Entry 3GV8 (X-ray diffraction, 2.00 A resolution); this record covers chains B and T of the 3 polymer chains in the assembly.

Chain B:
Name: DNA polymerase iota
From: Homo sapiens
Notes: EC 2.7.7.7
Reference sequence: Q9UNA4 (POLI_HUMAN); residue numbers follow UniProt; this construct covers 1-420
Amino-acid sequence (420 residues; row label = number of the first residue in the row):
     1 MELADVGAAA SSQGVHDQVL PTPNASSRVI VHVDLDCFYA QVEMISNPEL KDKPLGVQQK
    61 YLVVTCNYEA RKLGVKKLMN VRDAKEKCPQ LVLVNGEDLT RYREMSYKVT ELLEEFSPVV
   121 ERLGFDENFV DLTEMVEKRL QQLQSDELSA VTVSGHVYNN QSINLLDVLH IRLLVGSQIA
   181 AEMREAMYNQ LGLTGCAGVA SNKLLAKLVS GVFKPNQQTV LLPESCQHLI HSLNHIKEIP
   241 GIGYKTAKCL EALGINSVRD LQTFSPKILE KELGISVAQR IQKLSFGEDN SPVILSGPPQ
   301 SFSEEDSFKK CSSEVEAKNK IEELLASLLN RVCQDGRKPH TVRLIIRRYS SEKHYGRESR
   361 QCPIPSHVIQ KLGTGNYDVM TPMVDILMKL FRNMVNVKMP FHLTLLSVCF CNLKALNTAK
Not modelled in the structure: 1-25, 334-336, 350-355, 372-377, 415-420
Bound ions: Mg2+ site 1: Asp-34, Leu-35, Asp-126 (together with 2'-deoxyguanosine-5'-triphosphate); Mg2+ site 2: Asp-126 (together with 2'-deoxyguanosine-5'-triphosphate)
Ligand contacts: 2'-deoxyguanosine-5'-triphosphate (DGT): Asp-34, Leu-35, Asp-36, Cys-37, Phe-38, Tyr-39, Gln-59, Val-64, Thr-65, Tyr-68, Arg-71, Lys-77, Leu-78, Asp-126, Glu-127, Lys-214
What the authors report for this chain:
  - conformationally variable residues (side-chain flip): Tyr-61
  - binding site for 2'-deoxyguanosine-5'-triphosphate: Gln-59
  - specificity-determining residues: Gln-59

Chain T:
Molecule: 9-nt DNA strand
Sequence (9 nucleotides; each row starts with the number of its first residue):
   839 ATGGGTCCT

Interface between chain B and chain T:
Pairs across the interface - 30 pairs, chain B then chain T:
  Gln-59(B) / DT840(T)  sugar contact
  Gln-59(B) / DG841(T)  sugar contact
  Lys-60(B) / DT840(T)  phosphate contact
  Lys-60(B) / DG841(T)  salt bridge to the phosphate
  Tyr-61(B) / DA839(T)  sugar contact
  Tyr-61(B) / DT840(T)  hydrogen bond to the phosphate
  Leu-62(B) / DA839(T)  base contact
  Leu-62(B) / DT840(T)  sugar contact
  Val-64(B) / DT840(T)  base contact
  Leu-78(B) / DA839(T)  base contact
  Leu-78(B) / DT840(T)  base contact
  Glu-97(B) / DG841(T)  phosphate contact
  Leu-99(B) / DG841(T)  phosphate contact
  Leu-99(B) / DG842(T)  phosphate contact
  Pro-299(B) / DT844(T)  phosphate contact
  Gln-300(B) / DT844(T)  hydrogen bond to the phosphate
  Gln-300(B) / DC845(T)  phosphate contact
  Ser-301(B) / DT844(T)  hydrogen bond to the phosphate
  Phe-302(B) / DG843(T)  phosphate contact
  Ser-303(B) / DG842(T)  sugar contact
  Ser-303(B) / DG843(T)  hydrogen bond to the phosphate
  Glu-304(B) / DG842(T)  phosphate contact
  Glu-305(B) / DG841(T)  sugar contact
  Glu-305(B) / DG842(T)  hydrogen bond to the phosphate
  Ser-307(B) / DT840(T)  phosphate contact
  Ser-307(B) / DG841(T)  hydrogen bond to the phosphate
  Arg-331(B) / DG843(T)  salt bridge to the phosphate
  Arg-347(B) / DA839(T)  hydrogen bond to the phosphate
  Arg-347(B) / DT840(T)  salt bridge to the phosphate
  Arg-357(B) / DT840(T)  base contact
Also at the interface, not in a pair above, chain B (24 interface residues in all): Tyr-39, Arg-103, Phe-125, Ser-276, Asp-306
Also at the interface, not in a pair above, chain T (8 interface residues in all): DT847

Overview:
Chain B and chain T form an interface of 24 and 8 residues respectively, with 7 hydrogen bonds and 3 salt
bridges. Among the polar pairs are Tyr-61(B)/DT840(T), Gln-300(B)/DT844(T) and Ser-301(B)/DT844(T). Ligands of
chain B: 2'-deoxyguanosine-5'-triphosphate. From the paper: a binding site for
2'-deoxyguanosine-5'-triphosphate at Gln-59(B); the specificity determinant Gln-59(B).
Here chain B is DNA polymerase iota (Homo sapiens) and chain T is a 9-nt DNA strand. Entry 3GV8 (Human DNA
polymerase iota in complex with T template DNA and incoming dGTP) was determined by X-ray diffraction together
with 3GV5 and 3GV7 from the same study.
